Entry 9RBG (X-ray diffraction, 1.46 A resolution); this record covers chain AAA.

# Chain AAA
Molecule: Lysozyme C
Organism: Gallus gallus
Notes: EC 3.2.1.17
UniProtKB: P00698 (LYSC_CHICK); residues 1-129 here correspond to UniProt positions 19-147 (UniProt number = residue number + 18)
Amino-acid sequence (129 residues; row label = number of the first residue in the row):
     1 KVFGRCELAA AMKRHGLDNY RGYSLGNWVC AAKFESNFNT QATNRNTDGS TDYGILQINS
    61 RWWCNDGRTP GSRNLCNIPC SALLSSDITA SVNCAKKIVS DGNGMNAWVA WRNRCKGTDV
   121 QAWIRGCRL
Cystine bridges: Cys6-Cys127, Cys30-Cys115, Cys64-Cys80, Cys76-Cys94
Ion coordination: decavanadate V near Glu7 (its only coordinating residue here); oxovanadium(2+) V near Asp18 (its only coordinating residue here); Na+: Ser60, Cys64, Ser72, Arg73
Small-molecule neighbours:
  - dioxovanadium(V) complex of malic acid (A1JFD; 2-[(4S)-1,1,6,6-tetrakis(oxidanyl)-3-oxidanylidene-2,5$l3,7-trioxa-1$l5,6$l4-divanadabicyclo[3.2.0]heptan-4-yl]ethanoic acid): Asn65, Asp66, Gly67, Arg68, Thr69, Pro70, Ser72
  - decavanadate (DVT): Lys1, Phe3, Glu7, Ala10, Ala11, Arg14, Ser86, Asp87, Ile88
  - oxovanadium(2+) (VVO): Asp18, Asn19, Ser24, Leu25, Ile124
Curated features (UniProtKB/Swiss-Prot):
  - active site: Glu35, Asp52
  - binding site (substrate): Asp101
From the paper describing this entry:
  - oxovanadium(2+) coordination: Asp18
  - binding site for oxovanadium(2+): Asn19
  - binding site for decavanadate: Glu7, Arg14, Ser86
  - binding site for dioxovanadium(V) complex of malic acid: Asn65, Gly67 to Ser72

# Summary
Chain AAA binds decavanadate, dioxovanadium(V) complex of malic acid and oxovanadium(2+). UniProt lists
active-site residues Glu35 and Asp52 and substrate-binding residue Asp101. The paper reports a binding site
for decavanadate at Glu7, Arg14 and Ser86; a binding site for dioxovanadium(V) complex of malic acid at Asn65
and Gly67.
Chain AAA is Lysozyme C (Gallus gallus); the structure, X-ray structure of decavanadate/lysozyme adduct
obtained when the protein is treated with Cs2[V(V)2O4(mal)2]2H2O (structure A), was determined by X-ray
diffraction, deposited together with 9RBT and 9RBV.
